PDB entry 7VP2 | X-ray diffraction, 1.92 A resolution | chains B and C of the 4 polymer chains in the assembly

[Chain B]
Name: Transcription factor TCP10
Organism: Arabidopsis thaliana
UniProtKB: O82277 (TCP10_ARATH); residue numbers follow UniProt; this construct covers 1-87
Sequence (107 residues; numbered -19 to 87; the number before each row is that of its first residue; numbers below 1 keep their minus sign (Met-19 is residue -19)):
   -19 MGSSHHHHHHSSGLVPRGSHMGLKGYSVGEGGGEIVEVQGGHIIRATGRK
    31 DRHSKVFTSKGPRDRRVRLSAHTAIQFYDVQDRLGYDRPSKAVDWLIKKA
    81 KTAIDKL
Disordered / not traced: -19 to 29
Construct notes: initiating methionine (-19); expression tag (-18 to 0)
Reported in the primary citation:
  - binding site for the 14-nt DNA strand (chain C): Asp31, Arg32, His33, Ser34, Arg45, Arg46, Arg48
  - binding site for the 14-nt DNA strand: Asp31 to His33, Ser34, Arg45, Arg46 to Arg48
  - contacts within the chain: Asp44-Arg46 (hydrogen bond)
  - specificity-determining residues: Asp44, Arg46
  - mutagenesis - D31A/R32A/H33A, D31A/R32A/H33A/R46A/R48A, R46A/R48A: decreased binding to the 14-nt DNA strand (chain C)

[Chain C]
Molecule: 14-nt DNA strand
Sequence (14 nucleotides; numbered 1 to 14; the number before each row is that of its first residue):
     1 ATGTGGTCCCCACT

[Chain B / chain C interface]
Contacting residue pairs (14):
  Arg32(B) - DT2(C)  base contact
  Arg32(B) - DG3(C)  hydrogen bond to the base
  Arg32(B) - DT4(C)  base contact
  His33(B) - DT4(C)  phosphate contact
  His33(B) - DG5(C)  hydrogen bond to the base
  His33(B) - DG6(C)  base contact
  Ser34(B) - DT4(C)  hydrogen bond to the phosphate
  Arg45(B) - DT4(C)  salt bridge to the phosphate
  Arg45(B) - DG5(C)  salt bridge to the phosphate
  Arg46(B) - DT7(C)  hydrogen bond to the base
  Asp67(B) - DG6(C)  phosphate contact
  Arg68(B) - DG5(C)  phosphate contact
  Arg68(B) - DG6(C)  phosphate contact
  Pro69(B) - DG6(C)  phosphate contact
Other interface residues (no listed pair), chain B (9 interface residues in all): Arg48
Other interface residues (no listed pair), chain C (8 interface residues in all): DC8, DC9

[Overview]
9 residues of chain B face 8 of chain C across their interface; the contacts include 4 hydrogen bonds and 2
salt bridges. Polar contacts include Arg32(B)-DG3(C), His33(B)-DG5(C) and Arg46(B)-DT7(C). The paper reports a
binding site for the 14-nt DNA strand (chain C) at Asp31(B), Arg32(B) and His33(B) among others;
D31A/R32A/H33A, D31A/R32A/H33A/R46A/R48A and R46A/R48A of chain B reduce binding to the 14-nt DNA strand
(chain C).
Here chain B is Transcription factor TCP10 (Arabidopsis thaliana) and chain C is a 14-nt DNA strand. Entry
7VP2 (Structure of a transcription factor and DNA complex) was determined by X-ray diffraction, deposited
together with 7VP1, 7VP4, 7VP5 and 7VP7.
